PDB entry 1Q1C | X-ray diffraction, 1.90 A resolution | chain A

== Chain A ==
Protein: FK506-binding protein 4
From: Homo sapiens
Notes: EC 5.2.1.8; fragment: residues (-19)-260
Reference sequence: Q02790 (FKBP4_HUMAN); residues 2-260 here correspond to UniProt positions 1-259 (UniProt number = residue number - 1)
Sequence (280 residues; numbered -19 to 260; the number before each row is that of its first residue; numbers below 1 keep their minus sign (Met-19 is residue -19)):
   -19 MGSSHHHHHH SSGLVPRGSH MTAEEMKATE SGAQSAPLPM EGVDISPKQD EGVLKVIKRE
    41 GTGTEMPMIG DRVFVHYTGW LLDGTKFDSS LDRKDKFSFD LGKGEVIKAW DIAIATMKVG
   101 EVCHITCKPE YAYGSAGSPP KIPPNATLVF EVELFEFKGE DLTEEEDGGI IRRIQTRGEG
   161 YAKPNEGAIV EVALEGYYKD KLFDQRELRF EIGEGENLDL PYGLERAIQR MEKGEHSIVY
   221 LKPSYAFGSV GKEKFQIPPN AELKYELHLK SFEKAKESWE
Unresolved in the structure: -19 to 20, 258-260
Sequence notes: expression tag (-19 to 1)
From the paper describing this entry:
  - post-translational modification sites: Thr143 (citing earlier work)

== Overview ==
From the paper: a modification site at Thr143.
Chain A is FK506-binding protein 4 (Homo sapiens); the structure, Crystal structure of N(1-260) of human
FKBP52, was determined by X-ray diffraction (same publication as 1P5Q and 1QZ2).
